5AHV - chains E and F; structure by electron microscopy, 13.60 A resolution (very low resolution: no residue pairs are listed; an interface is given only as per-side residue counts).

# Chain E
Molecule: Enth domain of epsin ENT1
From: Saccharomyces cerevisiae
UniProtKB: Q12518 (ENT1_YEAST); residues 1-154 here = UniProt positions 1-154
Chain sequence (154 residues; numbered 1 to 154; the number before each row is that of its first residue):
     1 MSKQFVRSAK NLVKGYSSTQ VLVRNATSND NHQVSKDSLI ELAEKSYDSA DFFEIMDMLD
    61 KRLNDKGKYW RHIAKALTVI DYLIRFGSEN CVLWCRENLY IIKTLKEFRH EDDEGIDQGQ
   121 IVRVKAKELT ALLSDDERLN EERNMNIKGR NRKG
Reported in the primary citation:
  - mutagenesis - T104A, T104E: decreased growth
  - mutagenesis - R62A/H72A: abolished binding to Anth domain of endocytic adaptor SLA2 (chain F)

# Chain F
Molecule: Anth domain of endocytic adaptor SLA2
From: Saccharomyces cerevisiae
UniProtKB: P33338 (SLA2_YEAST); residues 5-272 here = UniProt positions 5-272
Chain sequence (268 residues; numbered 5 to 272; the number before each row is that of its first residue):
     5 DSDLQKALKK ACSVEETAPK RKHVRACIVY TWDHQSSKAV FTTLKTLPLA NDEVQLFKML
    65 IVLHKIIQEG HPSALAEAIR DRDWIRSLGR VHSGGSSYSK LIREYVRYLV LKLDFHAHHR
   125 GFNNGTFEYE EYVSLVSVSD PDEGYETILD LMSLQDSLDE FSQIIFASIQ SERRNTECKI
   185 SALIPLIAES YGIYKFITSM LRAMHRQLND AEGDAALQPL KERYELQHAR LFEFYADCSS
   245 VKYLTTLVTI PKLPVDAPDV FLINDVDE
Reported in the primary citation:
  - mutagenesis - R29A, R29E: decreased growth

# Interface between chain E and chain F
At this resolution (14 A) residue pairs are not listed: 14 residues of chain E and 15 of chain F lie at the interface.
Interface features reported in the paper:
  - interface residues, chain E: Thr104(E)
  - hot spots on chain E (mutagenesis) - T104A (50-fold): decreased binding to Anth domain of endocytic adaptor SLA2 (chain F)
  - hot spots on chain E (mutagenesis) - T104E: abolished binding to Anth domain of endocytic adaptor SLA2 (chain F)
  - interface residues, chain F: Arg29(F)
  - hot spots on chain F (mutagenesis) - R29A (50-fold): decreased binding to Enth domain of epsin ENT1 (chain E)
  - hot spots on chain F (mutagenesis) - R29E: abolished binding to Enth domain of epsin ENT1 (chain E)

# In short
14 residues of chain E and 15 residues of chain F are in contact. From the paper: T104A and T104E of chain E
reduce growth; interface residues Thr104(E) and Arg29(F); 5 substitutions were tested in all.
Here chain E is Enth domain of epsin ENT1 and chain F is Anth domain of endocytic adaptor SLA2, both from
Saccharomyces cerevisiae. Entry 5AHV (Cryo-EM structure of helical ANTH and ENTH tubules on
PI(4,5)P2-containing membranes) was determined by electron microscopy.
